PDB entry 8TOM | electron microscopy, 3.10 A resolution | chains J and K of the 9 polymer chains in the assembly

# Chain J
Name: DNA-directed RNA polymerase subunit beta'
Organism: Escherichia coli (strain K12)
Notes: EC 2.7.7.6
Reference sequence: P0A8T7 (RPOC_ECOLI); residues 1-1407 here = UniProt positions 1-1407
Chain sequence (1407 residues; each row starts with the number of its first residue):
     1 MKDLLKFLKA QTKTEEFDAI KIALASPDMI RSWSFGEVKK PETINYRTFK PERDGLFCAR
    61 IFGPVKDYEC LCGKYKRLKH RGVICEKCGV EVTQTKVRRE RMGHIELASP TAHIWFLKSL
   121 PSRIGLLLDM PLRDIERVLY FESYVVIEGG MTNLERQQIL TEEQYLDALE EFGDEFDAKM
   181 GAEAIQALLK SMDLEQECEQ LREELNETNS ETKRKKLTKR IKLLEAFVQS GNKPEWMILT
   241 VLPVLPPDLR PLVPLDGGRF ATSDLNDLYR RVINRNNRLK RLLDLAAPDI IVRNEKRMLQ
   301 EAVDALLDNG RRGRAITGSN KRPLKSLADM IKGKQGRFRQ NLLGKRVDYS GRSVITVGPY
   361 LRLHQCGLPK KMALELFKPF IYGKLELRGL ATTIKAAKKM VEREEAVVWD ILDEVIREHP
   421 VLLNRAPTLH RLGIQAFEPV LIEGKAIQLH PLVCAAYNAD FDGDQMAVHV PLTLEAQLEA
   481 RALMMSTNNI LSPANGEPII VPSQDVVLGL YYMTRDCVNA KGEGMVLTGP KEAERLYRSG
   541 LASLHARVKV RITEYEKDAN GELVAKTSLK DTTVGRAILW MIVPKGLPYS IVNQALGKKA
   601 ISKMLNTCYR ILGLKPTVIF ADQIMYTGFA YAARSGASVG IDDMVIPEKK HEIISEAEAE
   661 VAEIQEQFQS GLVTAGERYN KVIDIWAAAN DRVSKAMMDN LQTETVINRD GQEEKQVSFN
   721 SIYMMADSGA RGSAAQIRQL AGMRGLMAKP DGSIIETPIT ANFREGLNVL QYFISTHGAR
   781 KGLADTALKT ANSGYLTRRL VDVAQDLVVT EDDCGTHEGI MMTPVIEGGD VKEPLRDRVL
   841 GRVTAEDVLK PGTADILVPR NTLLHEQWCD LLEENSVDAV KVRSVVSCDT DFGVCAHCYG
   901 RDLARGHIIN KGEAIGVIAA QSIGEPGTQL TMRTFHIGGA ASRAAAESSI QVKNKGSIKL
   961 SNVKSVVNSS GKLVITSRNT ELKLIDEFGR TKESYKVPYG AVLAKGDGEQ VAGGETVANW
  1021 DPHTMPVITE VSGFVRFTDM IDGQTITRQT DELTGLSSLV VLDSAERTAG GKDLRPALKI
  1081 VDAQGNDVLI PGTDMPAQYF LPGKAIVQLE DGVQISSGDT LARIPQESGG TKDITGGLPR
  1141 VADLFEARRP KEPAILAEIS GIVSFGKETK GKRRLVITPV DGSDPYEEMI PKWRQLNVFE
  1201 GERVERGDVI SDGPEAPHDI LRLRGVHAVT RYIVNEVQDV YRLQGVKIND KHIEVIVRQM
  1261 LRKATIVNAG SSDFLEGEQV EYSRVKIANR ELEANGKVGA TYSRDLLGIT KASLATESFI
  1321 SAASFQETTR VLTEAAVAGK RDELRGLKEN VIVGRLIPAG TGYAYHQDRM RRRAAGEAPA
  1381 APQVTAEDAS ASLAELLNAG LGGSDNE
Unresolved in the structure: 1-15, 933-947, 1127-1133, 1376-1407
Ion coordination: Zn2+ site 1: Cys85, Cys88; Mg2+: Asp460, Asp462, Asp464; Zn2+ site 2: Cys888, Cys895, Cys898

# Chain K
Name: DNA-directed RNA polymerase subunit omega
Organism: Escherichia coli (strain K12)
Notes: EC 2.7.7.6
Reference sequence: P0A800 (RPOZ_ECOLI); numbering as in UniProt (aligned over 1-91)
Chain sequence (91 residues; each row starts with the number of its first residue):
     1 MARVTVQDAV EKIGNRFDLV LVAARRARQM QVGGKDPLVP EENDKTTVIA LREIEEGLIN
    61 NQILDVRERQ EQQEQEAAEL QAVTAIAEGR R
Unresolved in the structure: 1-2, 77-91

# Interface between chain J and chain K
Contacting residue pairs - 40 pairs, chain J then chain K:
  His364(J) - Val4(K)
  Glu414(J) - Lys45(K)
  Val415(J) - Lys45(K)  hydrogen bond (backbone-side chain)
  Arg417(J) - Asn43(K)
  Glu418(J) - Lys45(K)
  Glu418(J) - Val48(K)
  Glu438(J) - Arg3(K)
  Leu474(J) - Ala27(K)  hydrophobic
  Leu474(J) - Arg28(K)
  Leu474(J) - Gln31(K)
  Glu475(J) - Ala24(K)
  Glu475(J) - Arg28(K)  salt bridge
  Leu478(J) - Val20(K)
  Leu478(J) - Ala23(K)
  Leu478(J) - Ala24(K)
  Leu478(J) - Thr47(K)
  Leu478(J) - Leu51(K)  hydrophobic
  Glu479(J) - Val20(K)
  Arg481(J) - Arg3(K)
  Arg481(J) - Val6(K)
  Arg481(J) - Leu51(K)
  Ala482(J) - Val6(K)  hydrophobic
  Ala482(J) - Arg16(K)  hydrogen bond (backbone-side chain)
  Ala482(J) - Val20(K)  hydrophobic
  Leu483(J) - Arg16(K)
  Thr487(J) - Val4(K)  hydrogen bond (side chain-backbone)
  Thr487(J) - Thr5(K)
  Leu614(J) - Thr5(K)
  Leu614(J) - Gln7(K)
  Lys615(J) - Thr5(K)
  Lys615(J) - Asp8(K)  salt bridge
  Arg905(J) - Arg16(K)
  Asn910(J) - Asn15(K)
  Asn910(J) - Phe17(K)
  Lys911(J) - Asn15(K)
  Lys911(J) - Phe17(K)
  Glu913(J) - Phe17(K)
  Thr1361(J) - Val20(K)
  Thr1361(J) - Leu21(K)
  Ala1364(J) - Leu21(K)  hydrophobic
Other interface residues (no listed pair), chain J (28 interface residues in all): Gln477, Met485, Asn488, His907, Gly912, Gly1360
Other interface residues (no listed pair), chain K (24 interface residues in all): Asp44, Thr46, Glu55

# Overview
28 residues of chain J and 24 residues of chain K are in contact, with 3 hydrogen bonds and 2 salt bridges.
Polar contacts include Glu475(J)-Arg28(K), Lys615(J)-Asp8(K) and Val415(J)-Lys45(K). The Zn2+ site 1 is built
by Cys85(J) and Cys88(J).
Chain J is DNA-directed RNA polymerase subunit beta' and chain K is DNA-directed RNA polymerase subunit omega,
both from Escherichia coli (strain K12); the structure, Escherichia coli RNA polymerase closed complex
intermediate at the lambda PR promoter, was determined by electron microscopy together with 8TO1, 8TO6, 8TO8
and 8TOE from the same study.
